PDB entry 5XQY | X-ray diffraction, 2.90 A resolution | chain A

Chain A:
Protein: Immunoglobulin kappa variable 1D-33
From: Homo sapiens
Notes: engineered mutation(s): Y96K
Chain sequence (109 residues; numbered 0 to 108; the number before each row is that of its first residue; numbering starts at 0):
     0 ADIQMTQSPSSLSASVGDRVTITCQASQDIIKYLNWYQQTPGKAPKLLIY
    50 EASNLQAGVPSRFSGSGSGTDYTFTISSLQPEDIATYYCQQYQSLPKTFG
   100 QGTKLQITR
Disulfides: Cys23-Cys88

In short:
Chain A is Immunoglobulin kappa variable 1D-33 (Homo sapiens); the structure, Structure of monomeric mutant of
REI immunoglobulin light chain variable domain crystallized at pH 8, was determined by X-ray diffraction,
deposited together with 5XP1.
